Entry 9OB0 (X-ray diffraction, 1.79 A resolution); this record covers chains D and F of the 3 polymer chains in the assembly.

# Chain D
Molecule: 16-nt DNA strand
Sequence (16 nucleotides; numbered 17 to 32; the number before each row is that of its first residue):
    17 TCCCACTTTC GCTTAT

# Chain F
Protein: Transcription factor PU.1
Organism: Homo sapiens
Notes: fragment: ETS-Domain
UniProtKB: P17947 (SPI1_HUMAN); residue numbers follow UniProt; this construct covers 165-270
Chain sequence (106 residues; row label = number of the first residue in the row):
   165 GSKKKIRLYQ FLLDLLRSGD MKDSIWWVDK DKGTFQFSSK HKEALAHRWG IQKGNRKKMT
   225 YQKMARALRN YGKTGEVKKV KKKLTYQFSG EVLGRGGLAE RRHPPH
Disordered / not traced: 165-168, 260-270
Swiss-Prot annotation at these positions:
  - DNA-binding region: Ile170 to Ser253 (ETS)
  - binding site (DNA): Lys217, Arg230, Arg233, Lys243
  - natural variant: His211 (H211P: In AGM10), Val241 (V241G: In AGM10)

# Interface between chain D and chain F
Contacting residue pairs (22):
  DA21(D) with Arg171(F), salt bridge to the phosphate
  DC22(D) with Arg171(F), salt bridge to the phosphate; Leu172(F), hydrogen bond to the phosphate; Lys217(F), hydrogen bond to the phosphate; Ala231(F), sugar contact; Tyr235(F), hydrogen bond to the phosphate
  DT23(D) with Trp213(F), hydrogen bond to the phosphate; Lys217(F), salt bridge to the phosphate; Asn219(F), hydrogen bond to the phosphate; Met223(F), phosphate contact; Asn234(F), base contact
  DT24(D) with Asn219(F), phosphate contact; Arg220(F), hydrogen bond to the phosphate; Lys221(F), hydrogen bond to the phosphate; Lys227(F), salt bridge to the phosphate; Arg230(F), hydrogen bond to the base
  DT25(D) with Lys221(F), salt bridge to the phosphate; Gln226(F), base contact; Lys227(F), base contact; Arg230(F), hydrogen bond to the base
  DC26(D) with Gln226(F), hydrogen bond to the base
  DG27(D) with Gln226(F), base contact
Also at the interface, not in a pair above, chain F (16 interface residues in all): Ile170, Lys222

# In short
7 residues of chain D and 16 residues of chain F are in contact, with 10 hydrogen bonds and 5 salt bridges.
Polar pairs include DT24(D)-Arg230(F), DT25(D)-Arg230(F) and DC26(D)-Gln226(F). From UniProt: a DNA-binding
region and 4 DNA-binding residues on chain F.
Here chain D is a 16-nt DNA strand and chain F is Transcription factor PU.1 (Homo sapiens). Entry 9OB0 (Human
PU.1 ETS-Domain (165-270) Bound to d(5'-AATAAGCGIAAGTGGG-3') d(5'-TCCCACTTTCGCTTAT-3') with an IT mismatch)
was determined by X-ray diffraction.
